PDB entry 9E6R | X-ray diffraction, 2.09 A resolution | chains A and B of the 3 polymer chains in the assembly

[Chain A]
Name: B-cell lymphoma/leukemia 11A
From: Homo sapiens
Notes: fragment: Zinc finger domains 4-6
UniProtKB: Q9H165 (BC11A_HUMAN); residue numbers follow UniProt; this construct covers 730-835
Sequence (108 residues; numbered 728 to 835; the number before each row is that of its first residue):
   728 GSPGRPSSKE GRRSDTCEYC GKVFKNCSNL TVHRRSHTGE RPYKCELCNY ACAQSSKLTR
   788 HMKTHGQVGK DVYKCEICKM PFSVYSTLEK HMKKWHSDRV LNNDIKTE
Not modelled in the structure: 728-740, 826-835
Differences from the reference sequence: expression tag (728-729)
Ion coordination: Zn2+ site 1: Asp742, Cys754 (shared with DA1(B) of chain B); Zn2+ site 2: Cys744, Cys747, His760, His764; Zn2+ site 3: Cys772, Cys775, His788, His792; Zn2+ site 4: Cys802, Cys805, His818, His823
Curated features (UniProtKB/Swiss-Prot):
  - zinc finger: Asp742 to His764 (C2H2-type 4), Tyr770 to His792 (C2H2-type 5), Tyr800 to His823 (C2H2-type 6)
  - binding site (Zn(2+)): Cys744, Cys747, His760, His764, Cys772, Cys775, His788, His792, Cys802, Cys805, His818, His823
  - cross-link: Lys833 (Glycyl lysine isopeptide (Lys-Gly) (interchain with G-Cter in SUMO2))

[Chain B]
Molecule: DNA Strand I
Sequence (20 nucleotides; each row starts with the number of its first residue):
     1 AATGAATCTA TTGGTCAAGG
Ion coordination: Zn2+: DA1 (shared with Asp742(A), Cys754(A) of chain A)

[How chain A and chain B interact]
Contacting residue pairs - 22 pairs, chain A then chain B:
  Lys749(A) - DT15(B)  phosphate contact
  Lys749(A) - DC16(B)  salt bridge to the phosphate
  Lys752(A) - DA17(B)  salt bridge to the phosphate
  Asn756(A) - DC16(B)  base contact
  Asn756(A) - DA17(B)  hydrogen bond to the base
  His760(A) - DT15(B)  salt bridge to the phosphate
  Tyr777(A) - DT12(B)  sugar contact
  Tyr777(A) - DG13(B)  hydrogen bond to the phosphate
  Gln781(A) - DT15(B)  hydrogen bond to the base
  Gln781(A) - DC16(B)  base contact
  Lys784(A) - DG13(B)  base contact
  Lys784(A) - DG14(B)  hydrogen bond to the base
  Lys784(A) - DT15(B)  hydrogen bond to the base
  Arg787(A) - DT12(B)  base contact
  Arg787(A) - DG13(B)  hydrogen bond to the base
  His788(A) - DT12(B)  salt bridge to the phosphate
  Thr791(A) - DT11(B)  phosphate contact
  Thr791(A) - DT12(B)  phosphate contact
  Val811(A) - DA10(B)  phosphate contact
  Val811(A) - DT11(B)  phosphate contact
  Thr814(A) - DA10(B)  hydrogen bond to the phosphate
  Thr814(A) - DT11(B)  hydrogen bond to the phosphate
Also at the interface, not in a pair above, chain A (14 interface residues in all): Ser763, Ser813

[Summary]
Chain A and chain B form an interface of 14 and 8 residues respectively; the contacts include 8 hydrogen bonds
and 4 salt bridges. Polar pairs include Asn756(A)-DA17(B), Gln781(A)-DT15(B) and Lys784(A)-DG14(B). From
UniProt: 12 Zn2+-binding residues on chain A.
Chain A is B-cell lymphoma/leukemia 11A (Homo sapiens) and chain B is DNA Strand I; the structure, BCL11A
ZF4-6 in Complex with a DNA Sequence Observed in the Human Globin Locus Containing Motif ..., was determined
by X-ray diffraction, deposited together with 9E6S and 9E6T.
